8ICG - chains P and A of the 3 polymer chains in the assembly; structure by X-ray diffraction, 3.30 A resolution.

[Chain P]
Molecule: 7-nt DNA strand
Sequence (7 nucleotides; numbered 1 to 7; the number before each row is that of its first residue):
     1 TCTAATG
Metal / ion sites: Na+: DT6 (shared with Thr101(A), Val103(A), Ile106(A) of chain A)

[Chain A]
Name: Protein (DNA polymerase beta (e.c.2.7.7.7))
Source organism: Homo sapiens
UniProt: P06746 (DPOB_HUMAN); residues 2-335 here correspond to UniProt positions 1-334 (UniProt number = residue number - 1)
Amino-acid sequence (335 residues; each row starts with the number of its first residue):
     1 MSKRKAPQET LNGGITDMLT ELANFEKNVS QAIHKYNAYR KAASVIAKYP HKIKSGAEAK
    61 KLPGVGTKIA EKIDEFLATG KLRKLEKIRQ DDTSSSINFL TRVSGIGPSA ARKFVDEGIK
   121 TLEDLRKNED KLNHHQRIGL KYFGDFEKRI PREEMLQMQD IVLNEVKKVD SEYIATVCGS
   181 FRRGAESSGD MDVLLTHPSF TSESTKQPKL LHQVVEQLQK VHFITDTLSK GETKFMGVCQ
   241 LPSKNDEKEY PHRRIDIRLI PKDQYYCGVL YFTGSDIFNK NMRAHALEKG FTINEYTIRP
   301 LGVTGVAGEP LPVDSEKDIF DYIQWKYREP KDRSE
Unresolved in the structure: 1-8
Metal / ion sites: Na+ site 1: Lys60, Leu62; Na+ site 2: Thr101, Val103, Ile106 (shared with DT6(P) of chain P)
Curated features (UniProtKB/Swiss-Prot):
  - binding site (K(+)): Lys61
  - binding site (Na(+)): Lys61

[Chain P / chain A interface]
Pairs across the interface - 13 pairs, chain P then chain A:
  DA4(P) with Ser109(A), phosphate contact
  DA5(P) with Gly105(A), phosphate contact; Ile106(A), phosphate contact; Gly107(A), hydrogen bond to the phosphate; Pro108(A), phosphate contact; Ser109(A), hydrogen bond to the phosphate; Ala110(A), hydrogen bond to the phosphate
  DT6(P) with Val103(A), phosphate contact; Ser104(A), phosphate contact; Gly105(A), hydrogen bond to the phosphate; Ile106(A), hydrogen bond to the phosphate; Lys234(A), base contact
  DG7(P) with Arg254(A), salt bridge to the phosphate
Other interface residues (no listed pair), chain A (16 interface residues in all): Thr101, His135, Asp190, Asp192, Met236, Asp256

[In short]
4 residues of chain P face 16 of chain A across their interface, with 5 hydrogen bonds and 1 salt bridge.
Among the polar pairs are DA5(P)-Gly107(A), DA5(P)-Ser109(A) and DA5(P)-Ala110(A). UniProt lists K+-binding
residue Lys61(A) and Na+-binding residue Lys61(A) on chain A.
Chain P is a 7-nt DNA strand and chain A is Protein (DNA polymerase beta (e.c.2.7.7.7)) (Homo sapiens); the
structure, DNA polymerase beta (pol B) (e.c.2.7.7.7) complexed with seven base pairs of DNA; soaked in the
..., was determined by X-ray diffraction, deposited together with 1ZQA, 1ZQB, 1ZQC, 1ZQD, 1ZQE, 1ZQG and 28
further entries.
